2WQI - chains B and D of the 4 polymer chains in the assembly; structure by X-ray diffraction, 1.70 A resolution.

# Chain B (and D)
Molecule: Tumor protein P73
Organism: Homo sapiens
Notes: fragment: tetramerization domain, residues 351-399; chain D of this document is another copy of the same molecule, construct and numbering; everything in this record applies to it too
UniProt: O15350 (P73_HUMAN); residue numbers follow UniProt; this construct covers 351-399
Amino-acid sequence (51 residues; row label = number of the first residue in the row):
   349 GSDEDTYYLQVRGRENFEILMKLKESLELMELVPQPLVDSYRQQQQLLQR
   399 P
Disordered / not traced: 349-353, 397-399 (chain D: 349-354, 399)
What the authors report for this chain:
  - self-association interface (contacts with another copy of this molecule); pairs are residue here / residue on that copy: Glu379-Asn364 (hydrogen bond), Gln397-Gln358 (hydrogen bond), Ile367

# Interface between chain B and chain D
Residue-residue contacts (31; chain B residue first):
  Met369(B) - Gln397(D)
  Lys370(B) - Leu375(D)
  Lys370(B) - Met378(D)  hydrogen bond
  Lys372(B) - Tyr389(D)
  Lys372(B) - Gln393(D)  hydrogen bond
  Lys372(B) - Gln397(D)
  Glu373(B) - Met378(D)
  Glu373(B) - Tyr389(D)
  Glu373(B) - Arg390(D)  salt bridge
  Ser374(B) - Ser374(D)  hydrogen bond
  Ser374(B) - Leu375(D)
  Ser374(B) - Met378(D)
  Leu375(B) - Ser374(D)
  Glu376(B) - Tyr389(D)  hydrogen bond
  Leu377(B) - Met378(D)  hydrophobic
  Leu377(B) - Val381(D)
  Leu377(B) - Val386(D)  hydrophobic
  Leu377(B) - Tyr389(D)  hydrophobic
  Met378(B) - Glu373(D)
  Met378(B) - Ser374(D)
  Met378(B) - Leu377(D)  hydrophobic
  Val381(B) - Leu377(D)
  Val381(B) - Val381(D)  hydrophobic
  Leu385(B) - Leu380(D)  hydrophobic
  Tyr389(B) - Lys372(D)
  Tyr389(B) - Glu373(D)
  Tyr389(B) - Glu376(D)  hydrogen bond
  Tyr389(B) - Leu377(D)  hydrophobic
  Arg390(B) - Glu373(D)  salt bridge
  Gln393(B) - Lys372(D)  hydrogen bond
  Gln393(B) - Glu376(D)
Interface residues without a listed pair, chain B (18 interface residues in all): Phe365, Leu371, Leu380, Val386
Interface residues without a listed pair, chain D (17 interface residues in all): Leu371, Leu385, Arg398

# In short
The interface between chain B and chain D involves 18 residues on one side and 17 on the other; the contacts
include 6 hydrogen bonds and 2 salt bridges. Among the polar pairs are Glu373(B)-Arg390(D),
Lys370(B)-Met378(D) and Lys372(B)-Gln393(D). From the paper: a self-association interface involving Ile367(B),
Glu379(B) and Gln397(B).
Both chains are Tumor protein P73 (Homo sapiens). Entry 2WQI (Crystal structure of the human p73
tetramerization domain) was determined by X-ray diffraction (same publication as 2WTT and 2WQJ).
